1JQ3 - chains A and D of the 4 polymer chains in the assembly; structure by X-ray diffraction, 1.80 A resolution.

[Chain A (and D)]
Name: Spermidine synthase
Organism: Thermotoga maritima
Notes: EC 2.5.1.16; chain D of this document is another copy of the same molecule, construct and numbering; everything in this record applies to it too
UniProtKB: Q9WZC2 (SPEE_THEMA); residue numbers follow UniProt; this construct covers 1-296
Chain sequence (296 residues; each row starts with the number of its first residue):
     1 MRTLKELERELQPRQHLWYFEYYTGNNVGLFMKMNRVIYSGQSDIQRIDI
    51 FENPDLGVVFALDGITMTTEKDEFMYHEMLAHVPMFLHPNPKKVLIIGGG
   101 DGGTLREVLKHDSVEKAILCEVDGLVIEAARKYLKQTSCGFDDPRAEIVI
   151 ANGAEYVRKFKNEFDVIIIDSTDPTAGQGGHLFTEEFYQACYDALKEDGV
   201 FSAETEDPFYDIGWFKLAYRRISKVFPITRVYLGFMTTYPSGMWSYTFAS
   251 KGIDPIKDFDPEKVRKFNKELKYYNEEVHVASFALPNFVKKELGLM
Unresolved in the structure: 1 (chain D: 1-3)
Ligand contacts: S-adenosyl-1,8-diamino-3-thiooctane (AAT): Gln46, Leu62, Ile65, Thr66, Met67, Thr68, Tyr76, His77, Ile97, Gly98, Gly99, Gly100, Asp101, Cys120, Glu121, Val122, Asp123, Val126, Ala151, Asn152, Gly153, Asp170, Ser171, Thr172, Asp173, Gln178, Gly179, His181, Leu182, Tyr239, Pro240, Trp244
Reported in the primary citation:
  - conformationally variable residues (order/disorder transition): Ser171 to Gly180
  - specificity-determining residues: Asp101 (proposed by the authors, not directly observed)
  - catalytic residues: Tyr76, Asp170, Ser171 (proposed by the authors, not directly observed)
  - binding site for S-adenosyl-1,8-diamino-3-thiooctane: Ser171 to Gly180

[Chain A / chain D interface]
Contacting residue pairs - 90 pairs, chain A then chain D:
  Phe20(A) with Phe20(D), hydrophobic; Phe31(D), hydrophobic
  Glu21(A) with Phe31(D)
  Tyr22(A) with Phe31(D), hydrophobic
  Asn26(A) with Lys33(D)
  Asn27(A) with Met32(D); Lys33(D), hydrogen bond (backbone-backbone); Asn53(D), hydrogen bond (backbone-side chain); Pro54(D); Asp55(D)
  Val28(A) with Phe31(D); Asn53(D); Leu56(D), hydrophobic
  Gly29(A) with Leu30(D); Phe31(D), hydrogen bond (backbone-backbone)
  Leu30(A) with Tyr23(D); Gly29(D); Phe31(D)
  Phe31(A) with Glu21(D); Tyr22(D), hydrophobic; Val28(D); Gly29(D), hydrogen bond (backbone-backbone); Leu30(D)
  Met32(A) with Asn27(D)
  Lys33(A) with Asn26(D); Asn27(D), hydrogen bond (backbone-backbone)
  Asn53(A) with Asn27(D), hydrogen bond (side chain-backbone); Val28(D)
  Pro54(A) with Asn27(D)
  Asp55(A) with Asn27(D), hydrogen bond
  Leu56(A) with Val28(D), hydrophobic; Phe209(D), hydrophobic
  Lys71(A) with Phe209(D)
  Asp72(A) with Phe209(D)
  Phe74(A) with Phe288(D), hydrophobic
  Met75(A) with Phe288(D), hydrophobic
  Phe209(A) with Leu56(D), hydrophobic; Lys71(D); Asp72(D); Thr237(D)
  Leu233(A) with Phe235(D), hydrophobic
  Gly234(A) with Phe235(D)
  Phe235(A) with Leu233(D), hydrophobic; Gly234(D); Phe235(D), hydrophobic; Gly242(D); Met243(D), hydrophobic
  Thr237(A) with Phe209(D); Ser241(D)
  Ser241(A) with Thr237(D); Gly242(D)
  Gly242(A) with Phe235(D); Ser241(D)
  Met243(A) with Phe235(D), hydrophobic
  Leu271(A) with Asn287(D), hydrogen bond (backbone-side chain)
  Lys272(A) with Asn287(D); Phe288(D), hydrogen bond (backbone-backbone)
  Tyr273(A) with Pro286(D); Asn287(D), hydrogen bond (backbone-backbone); Phe288(D), hydrophobic
  Tyr274(A) with Asn287(D), hydrogen bond (backbone-side chain)
  Asn275(A) with Leu285(D), hydrogen bond (side chain-backbone); Pro286(D); Asn287(D), hydrogen bond; Lys290(D)
  Glu277(A) with Ala284(D); Leu285(D); Lys290(D), salt bridge
  Val278(A) with Leu285(D); Pro286(D), hydrophobic
  Ala281(A) with Ala281(D); Ala284(D), hydrophobic
  Ala284(A) with Glu277(D); Ala281(D), hydrophobic
  Leu285(A) with Asn275(D), hydrogen bond (backbone-side chain); Val278(D)
  Pro286(A) with Tyr273(D); Asn275(D); Val278(D)
  Asn287(A) with Leu271(D), hydrogen bond (side chain-backbone); Lys272(D); Tyr273(D), hydrogen bond (backbone-backbone); Tyr274(D), hydrogen bond (side chain-backbone); Asn275(D), hydrogen bond
  Phe288(A) with Phe74(D), hydrophobic; Met75(D), hydrophobic; Lys272(D), hydrogen bond (backbone-backbone); Tyr273(D), hydrophobic
  Lys290(A) with Asn275(D); Glu277(D), salt bridge
Also at the interface, not in a pair above, chain A (48 interface residues in all): Trp18, Tyr23, Thr24, Gly25, Tyr210, Met236, Thr238
Also at the interface, not in a pair above, chain D (48 interface residues in all): Trp18, Thr24, Gly25, Tyr210, Met236, Thr238

[In short]
Chain A and chain D each contribute 48 residues to their interface, with 19 hydrogen bonds and 2 salt bridges.
Polar contacts include Glu277(A)-Lys290(D), Asn27(A)-Asn53(D) and Asp55(A)-Asn27(D). Ligands of chain A:
S-adenosyl-1,8-diamino-3-thiooctane. The paper reports catalytic residues Tyr76(A), Asp170(A) and Ser171(A); a
binding site for S-adenosyl-1,8-diamino-3-thiooctane at Ser171(A).
Chain A and chain D are both Spermidine synthase (Thermotoga maritima); the structure, Crystal Structure of
Spermidine Synthase in Complex with Transition State Analogue AdoDATO, was determined by X-ray diffraction,
deposited together with 1INL.
